Entry 8IYS (electron microscopy, 2.95 A resolution); this record covers chains B and E of the 5 polymer chains in the assembly.

Chain B:
Name: Guanine nucleotide-binding protein G(I)/G(S)/G(T) subunit beta-1
From: Homo sapiens
UniProtKB: P62873 (GBB1_HUMAN); residue numbers follow UniProt; this construct covers 2-340
Amino-acid sequence (345 residues; each row starts with the number of its first residue; numbers below 1 keep their minus sign (Met-4 is residue -4)):
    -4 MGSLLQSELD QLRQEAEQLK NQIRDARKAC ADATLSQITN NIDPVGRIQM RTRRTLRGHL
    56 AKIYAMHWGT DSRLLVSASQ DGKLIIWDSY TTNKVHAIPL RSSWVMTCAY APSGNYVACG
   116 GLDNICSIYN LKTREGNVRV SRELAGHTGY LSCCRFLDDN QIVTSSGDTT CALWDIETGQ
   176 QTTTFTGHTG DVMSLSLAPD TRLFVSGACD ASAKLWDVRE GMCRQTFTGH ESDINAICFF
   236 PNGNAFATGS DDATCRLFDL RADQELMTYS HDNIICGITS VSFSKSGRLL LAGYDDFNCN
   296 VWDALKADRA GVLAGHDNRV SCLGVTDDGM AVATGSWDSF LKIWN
Disordered / not traced: -4 to 8
Differences from the reference sequence: initiating methionine (-4); expression tag (-3 to 1)
Swiss-Prot annotation at these positions:
  - modified residue: Ser2 (N-acetylserine), His266 (Phosphohistidine)

Chain E:
Name: scFv16
From: Homo sapiens
Notes: antibody fragment or engineered binder
Amino-acid sequence (247 residues; each row starts with the number of its first residue):
     2 VQLVESGGGL VQPGGSRKLS CSASGFAFSS FGMHWVRQAP EKGLEWVAYI SSGSGTIYYA
    62 DTVKGRFTIS RDDPKNTLFL QMTSLRSEDT AMYYCVRSIY YYGSSPFDFW GQGTTLTVSA
   122 GGGGSGGGGS GGGGSADIVM TQATSSVPVT PGESVSISCR SSKSLLHSNG NTYLYWFLQR
   182 PGQSPQLLIY RMSNLASGVP DRFSGSGSGT AFTLTISRLE AEDVGVYYCM QHLEYPLTFG
   242 AGTKLEL
Disordered / not traced: 121-135, 248
Cystine bridges: Cys160-Cys230

How chain B and chain E interact:
Residue-residue contacts - 13 pairs, chain B then chain E:
  Asp66(B) - Tyr103(E)
  Arg68(B) - Tyr103(E)
  Leu69(B) - Tyr103(E)  hydrophobic
  Asp83(B) - Tyr103(E)
  Val90(B) - Tyr102(E)  hydrophobic
  His91(B) - Tyr102(E)
  Arg129(B) - Val2(E)
  Arg129(B) - Phe27(E)
  Arg129(B) - Arg98(E)  hydrogen bond (backbone-side chain)
  Glu130(B) - Gly26(E)
  Glu130(B) - Phe27(E)
  Glu130(B) - Ala28(E)  hydrogen bond (backbone-backbone)
  Gly131(B) - Phe32(E)
Also at the interface, not in a pair above, chain B (11 interface residues in all): Leu126, Asn132
Also at the interface, not in a pair above, chain E (9 interface residues in all): Ile100

In short:
Chain B and chain E form an interface of 11 and 9 residues respectively; the contacts include 2 hydrogen
bonds. Polar contacts include Arg129(B)-Arg98(E) and Glu130(B)-Ala28(E).
Here chain B is Guanine nucleotide-binding protein G(I)/G(S)/G(T) subunit beta-1 and chain E is scFv16, both
from Homo sapiens. Entry 8IYS (TUG891-bound FFAR4 in complex with Gq) was determined by electron microscopy
together with 8H4I, 8H4K and 8H4L from the same study.
